PDB entry 9FDA | electron microscopy, 2.00 A resolution | chains Q and B of the 15 polymer chains in the assembly

Chain Q:
Protein: Small ribosomal subunit protein uS17
From: Escherichia coli
Reference sequence: P0AG63 (RS17_ECOLI); residues 1-84 here = UniProt positions 1-84
Sequence (84 residues; each row starts with the number of its first residue):
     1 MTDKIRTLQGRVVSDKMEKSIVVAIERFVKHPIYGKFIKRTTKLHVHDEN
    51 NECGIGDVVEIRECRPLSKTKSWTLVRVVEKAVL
Not modelled in the structure: 1-4, 83-84
Curated features (UniProtKB/Swiss-Prot):
  - natural variant: His31 (H31P: In neamine-resistant mutant nea301), Ser68 (S68F: Prevents 30S subunit assembly at 42 degrees Celsius)

Chain B:
Molecule: 16S rRNA
From: Escherichia coli
Sequence (1542 nucleotides; each row starts with the number of its first residue):
     1 AAAUUGAAGAGUUUGAUCAUGGCUCAGAUUGAACGCUGGCGGCAGGCCUA
    51 ACACAUGCAAGUCGAACGGUAACAGGAAGAAGCUUGCUUCUUUGCUGACG
   101 AGUGGCGGACGGGUGAGUAAUGUCUGGGAAACUGCCUGAUGGAGGGGGAU
   151 AACUACUGGAAACGGUAGCUAAUACCGCAUAACGUCGCAAGACCAAAGAG
   201 GGGGACCUUCGGGCCUCUUGCCAUCGGAUGUGCCCAGAUGGGAUUAGCUA
   251 GUAGGUGGGGUAACGGCUCACCUAGGCGACGAUCCCUAGCUGGUCUGAGA
   301 GGAUGACCAGCCACACUGGAACUGAGACACGGUCCAGACUCCUACGGGAG
   351 GCAGCAGUGGGGAAUAUUGCACAAUGGGCGCAAGCCUGAUGCAGCCAUGC
   401 CGCGUGUAUGAAGAAGCCCUUCGGGUUGUAAAGUACUUUCAGCGGGGAGG
   451 AAGGGAGUAAAGUUAAUACCUUUGCUCAUUGACGUUACCCGCAGAAGAAG
   501 CACCGGCUAACUCCGUGCCAGCAGCCXCGGUAAUACGGAGGGUGCAAGCG
   551 UUAAUCGGAAUUACUGGGCGUAAAGCGCACGCAGGCGGUUUGUUAAGUCA
   601 GAUGUGAAAUCCCCGGGCUCAACCUGGGAACUGCAUCUGAUACUGGCAAG
   651 CUUGAGUCUCGUAGAGGGGGGUAGAAUUCCAGGUGUAGCGGUGAAAUGCG
   701 UAGAGAUCUGGAGGAAUACCGGUGGCGAAGGCGGCCCCCUGGACGAAGAC
   751 UGACGCUCAGGUGCGAAAGCGUGGGGAGCAAACAGGAUUAGAUACCCUGG
   801 UAGUCCACGCCGUAAACGAUGUCGACUUGGAGGUUGUGCCCUUGAGGCGU
   851 GGCUUCCGGAGCUAACGCGUUAAGUCGACCGCCUGGGGAGUACGGCCGCA
   901 AGGUUAAAACUCAAAUGAAUUGACGGGGGCUUGUACACACCGUGGACCAU
   951 GUCGUUUXACACCAUGCAACGCGAAGAACCUUACCUGGUGUUGACAUCCA
  1001 AAGAAGUUUUCAGAGAUGAGACUUAACCUUCGGGAACCGGGCGACAGUUA
  1051 CUGCAUGGCUGUUGUGAGUUCAUGUUGUGAACUGUUGGGUGAAGUCCCGU
  1101 AACAAGCGUAACCCGUAUCCGGGGUAACCUGCGGUCCGGCCUGGAACUCA
  1151 AAGGAGACUGCCAGUGAUAAACUGGAGGAAGGUGGGGAUGACGUCAAGUC
  1201 AUCAUGGCCCUUACGACCAGGGCUACACACGUGCUACAAUGGCGCAUACA
  1251 AAGAGAAGCGACCUCGCGAGAGCAAGCGGACCUCAUAAAGUGCGUCGUAG
  1301 UCCGGAUUGGAGUCUGCAACUCGACUCCAUGAAGUCGGAAUCGCUAGUAA
  1351 UCGUGGAUCAGAAUGCCACGGUGAAUACGUUCCCGGGCCUUGUACACACC
  1401 GCCCGUXACACCAUGGGAGUGGGUUGCAAAAGAAGUAGGUAGCUUAACCU
  1451 UCGGGAGGGCGCUUACCACUUUGUGAUUCAUGACUGGGGUGAAGUCGUAA
  1501 CAAGGUAACCGUAGGGGAACCUGCGGUUGGAUCACCUCCUUA
Not modelled in the structure: 80-90, 205-213, 842-844, 930-1389, 1535-1542
Modified positions: PSU (pseudouridine-5'-monophosphate) at position 516, G7M (N7-methyl-guanosine-5'-monophosphate) at position 527, 4OC (4n,o2'-methylcytidine-5'-monophosphate) at position 947, 5MC (5-methylcytidine-5'-monophosphate) at position 958, UR3 (3-methyluridine-5'-monophoshate) at position 1100, 2MG (2N-methylguanosine-5'-monophosphate) at position 1123, MA6 (6N-dimethyladenosine-5'-monophoshate) at position 1126, MA6 (6N-dimethyladenosine-5'-monophoshate) at position 1127, 4OC (4n,o2'-methylcytidine-5'-monophosphate) at position 1402, 5MC (5-methylcytidine-5'-monophosphate) at position 1407, UR3 (3-methyluridine-5'-monophoshate) at position 1498, 2MG (2N-methylguanosine-5'-monophosphate) at position 1516, MA6 (6N-dimethyladenosine-5'-monophoshate) at position 1518, MA6 (6N-dimethyladenosine-5'-monophoshate) at position 1519
Metal / ion sites: K+ site 1: G11, U12, G21, G22; Mg2+ site 1 near G21 (its only coordinating residue here); Mg2+ site 2: C48, G115; Mg2+ site 3: A59, U387; K+ site 2: U62, G104, G105; Mg2+ site 4 near G100 (its only coordinating residue here); K+ site 3: G107, G108, G326; Mg2+ site 5: A109, G331; K+ site 4: C110, G111; Mg2+ site 6 near G111 (its only coordinating residue here); K+ site 5: G115, G117, G289; Mg2+ site 7: A116, G117, G289; 29 more Mg2+ sites not listed; 15 more K+ sites not listed
Small-molecule neighbours: edeine b (EDE): G693, U788, U789, A790, G791, A792, A794, C795, G926, UR3_1498, A1499, G1504, G1505, U1506
What the authors report for this chain:
  - binding site for edeine b: G693, C795, G926, UR3_1498, G1505, U1506

Interface between chain Q and chain B:
Contacting residue pairs (63):
  Arg6(Q) - G127(B)  hydrogen bond to the sugar
  Arg6(Q) - U636(B)  salt bridge to the phosphate
  Ser14(Q) - G276(B)  hydrogen bond to the phosphate
  Lys16(Q) - G275(B)  phosphate contact
  Met17(Q) - A253(B)  hydrogen bond to the sugar
  Met17(Q) - G254(B)  sugar contact
  Met17(Q) - G275(B)  sugar contact
  Met17(Q) - G276(B)  sugar contact
  Glu18(Q) - G254(B)  hydrogen bond to the sugar
  Glu18(Q) - G255(B)  hydrogen bond to the sugar
  Glu18(Q) - U273(B)  hydrogen bond to the sugar
  Lys19(Q) - G255(B)  phosphate contact
  Lys19(Q) - U256(B)  salt bridge to the phosphate
  Ser20(Q) - G254(B)  hydrogen bond to the sugar
  Glu26(Q) - C280(B)  hydrogen bond to the base
  Arg27(Q) - G237(B)  sugar contact
  Phe28(Q) - G597(B)  sugar contact
  Ile33(Q) - C564(B)  sugar contact
  Tyr34(Q) - C564(B)  sugar contact
  Lys36(Q) - G585(B)  hydrogen bond to the phosphate
  Lys36(Q) - C586(B)  salt bridge to the phosphate
  Lys36(Q) - C879(B)  salt bridge to the phosphate
  Phe37(Q) - G597(B)  sugar contact
  Phe37(Q) - U598(B)  phosphate contact
  Lys39(Q) - C280(B)  base contact
  Lys39(Q) - G585(B)  salt bridge to the phosphate
  Arg40(Q) - C280(B)  hydrogen bond to the sugar
  Thr41(Q) - C280(B)  hydrogen bond to the base
  Thr42(Q) - A236(B)  phosphate contact
  Thr42(Q) - G237(B)  hydrogen bond to the phosphate
  Lys43(Q) - C277(B)  salt bridge to the phosphate
  Lys43(Q) - G278(B)  salt bridge to the phosphate
  Leu44(Q) - A236(B)  phosphate contact
  His45(Q) - G276(B)  hydrogen bond to the phosphate
  His45(Q) - C277(B)  salt bridge to the phosphate
  Glu63(Q) - G127(B)  hydrogen bond to the base
  Glu63(Q) - C234(B)  base contact
  Glu63(Q) - C235(B)  sugar contact
  Arg65(Q) - A129(B)  phosphate contact
  Arg65(Q) - A130(B)  phosphate contact
  Arg65(Q) - C264(B)  hydrogen bond to the sugar
  Arg65(Q) - G265(B)  salt bridge to the phosphate
  Pro66(Q) - A130(B)  base contact
  Pro66(Q) - C234(B)  sugar contact
  Pro66(Q) - C264(B)  hydrogen bond to the sugar
  Pro66(Q) - G265(B)  sugar contact
  Leu67(Q) - G265(B)  sugar contact
  Ser68(Q) - G254(B)  hydrogen bond to the phosphate
  Ser68(Q) - G255(B)  phosphate contact
  Ser68(Q) - G265(B)  sugar contact
  Lys69(Q) - U252(B)  salt bridge to the phosphate
  Lys69(Q) - A253(B)  salt bridge to the phosphate
  Lys69(Q) - G254(B)  phosphate contact
  Lys69(Q) - G265(B)  hydrogen bond to the sugar
  Lys69(Q) - G266(B)  phosphate contact
  Lys69(Q) - C267(B)  phosphate contact
  Thr70(Q) - A253(B)  hydrogen bond to the phosphate
  Thr70(Q) - G254(B)  hydrogen bond to the phosphate
  Lys71(Q) - G254(B)  hydrogen bond to the phosphate
  Lys71(Q) - G255(B)  salt bridge to the phosphate
  Ser72(Q) - C234(B)  hydrogen bond to the sugar
  Ser72(Q) - C235(B)  sugar contact
  Trp73(Q) - C235(B)  hydrogen bond to the sugar
Interface residues without a listed pair, chain Q (34 interface residues in all): Val22, His47, Glu49
Interface residues without a listed pair, chain B (31 interface residues in all): G128, A635

In short:
The interface between chain Q and chain B involves 34 residues on one side and 31 on the other; the contacts
include 23 hydrogen bonds and 12 salt bridges. Polar pairs include Glu26(Q)-C280(B), Thr41(Q)-C280(B) and
Glu63(Q)-G127(B). From the paper: a binding site for edeine b at G693(B), C795(B) and G926(B) among others.
Here chain Q is Small ribosomal subunit protein uS17 and chain B is 16S rRNA, both from Escherichia coli.
Entry 9FDA (Structure of E. coli 30S-IF1-IF3-mRNA-Edeine complex) was determined by electron microscopy (same
publication as 9FCO, 9FIB and 9G06).
